PDB entry 7BB7 | electron microscopy, 4.40 A resolution (low resolution: residue-level contacts below are approximate; hydrogen-bond / salt-bridge calls are withheld) | chains E and G of the 6 polymer chains in the assembly

== Chain E ==
Name: Guanine nucleotide-binding protein G(s) subunit alpha isoforms short
Organism: Homo sapiens
UniProt: P63092 (GNAS2_HUMAN); residue numbers follow UniProt; this construct covers 1-394
Sequence (394 residues; row label = number of the first residue in the row):
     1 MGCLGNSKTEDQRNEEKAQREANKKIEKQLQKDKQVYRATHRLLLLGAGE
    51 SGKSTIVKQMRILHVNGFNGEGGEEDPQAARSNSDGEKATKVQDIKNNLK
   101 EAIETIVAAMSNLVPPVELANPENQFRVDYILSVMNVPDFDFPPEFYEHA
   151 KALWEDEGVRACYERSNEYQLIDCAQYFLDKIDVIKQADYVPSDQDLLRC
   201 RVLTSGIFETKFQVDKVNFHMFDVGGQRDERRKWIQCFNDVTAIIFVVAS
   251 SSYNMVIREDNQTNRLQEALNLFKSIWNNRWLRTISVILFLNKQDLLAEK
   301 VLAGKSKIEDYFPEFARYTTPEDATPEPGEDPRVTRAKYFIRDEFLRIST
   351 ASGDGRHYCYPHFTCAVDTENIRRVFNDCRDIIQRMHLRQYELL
Disordered / not traced: 1-10, 47-206, 254-259

== Chain G ==
Name: Nanobody 35
Organism: Lama glama
Notes: antibody fragment or engineered binder
Sequence (138 residues; row label = number of the first residue in the row):
    23 QVQLQESGGGLVQPGGSLRLSCAASGFTFSNYKMNWVRQAPGKGLEWVSD
    73 ISQSGASISYTGSVKGRFTISRDNAKNTLYLQMNSLKPEDTAVYYCARCP
   123 APFTRDCFDVTSTTYAYRGQGTQVTVSSHHHHHHEPEA
Disordered / not traced: 151-160
Disulfide bonds: Cys44-Cys118, Cys121-Cys129

== Chain E / chain G interface ==
Residue-residue contacts (27):
  Asp229(E) - Thr133(G)
  Asp229(E) - Ser134(G)
  Glu230(E) - Asp131(G)
  Glu230(E) - Thr133(G)
  Glu230(E) - Tyr137(G)
  Arg231(E) - Asp131(G)
  Arg232(E) - Pro122(G)
  Arg232(E) - Asp131(G)
  Arg232(E) - Tyr137(G)
  Asn261(E) - Lys65(G)
  Asn264(E) - Glu68(G)
  Asn264(E) - Thr83(G)
  Arg265(E) - Lys65(G)
  Gln267(E) - Thr83(G)
  Asn271(E) - Trp69(G)
  Ser275(E) - Asp128(G)
  Ser275(E) - Cys129(G)
  Ser275(E) - Phe130(G)
  Asn278(E) - Arg127(G)
  Asn278(E) - Asp128(G)
  Asn279(E) - Asp128(G)
  Asn279(E) - Phe130(G)
  Arg280(E) - Thr126(G)
  Tyr311(E) - Gly84(G)
  Tyr311(E) - Ser85(G)
  Pro313(E) - Gly84(G)
  Asp354(E) - Arg127(G)
Interface residues without a listed pair, chain E (24 interface residues in all): Arg228, Ile235, Asp260, Gln262, Lys274, Ile276, Leu282, Asp310
Interface residues without a listed pair, chain G (24 interface residues in all): Pro63, Tyr82, Lys87, Ala123, Pro124, Thr135, Thr136, Ala138

== Overview ==
The chain E/chain G interface involves 24 residues from each chain.
Chain E is Guanine nucleotide-binding protein G(s) subunit alpha isoforms short (Homo sapiens) and chain G is
Nanobody 35 (Lama glama); the structure, AVP-V2R-Galphas-beta1-gamma2-Nb35(T state), was determined by
electron microscopy (same publication as 7BB6).
